9DHQ - chains A and B of the 8 polymer chains in the assembly; structure by electron microscopy, 4.78 A resolution (low resolution: residue-level contacts below are approximate; hydrogen-bond / salt-bridge calls are withheld).

# Chain A (and B)
Name: Isoform Flip of Glutamate receptor 2
From: Rattus norvegicus
Notes: chain B of this document is another copy of the same molecule, construct and numbering; everything in this record applies to it too
UniProtKB: P19491 (GRIA2_RAT), isoform P19491-2; residues 391-820 here correspond to UniProt positions 412-841 (UniProt number = residue number + 21)
Chain sequence (430 residues; each row starts with the number of its first residue):
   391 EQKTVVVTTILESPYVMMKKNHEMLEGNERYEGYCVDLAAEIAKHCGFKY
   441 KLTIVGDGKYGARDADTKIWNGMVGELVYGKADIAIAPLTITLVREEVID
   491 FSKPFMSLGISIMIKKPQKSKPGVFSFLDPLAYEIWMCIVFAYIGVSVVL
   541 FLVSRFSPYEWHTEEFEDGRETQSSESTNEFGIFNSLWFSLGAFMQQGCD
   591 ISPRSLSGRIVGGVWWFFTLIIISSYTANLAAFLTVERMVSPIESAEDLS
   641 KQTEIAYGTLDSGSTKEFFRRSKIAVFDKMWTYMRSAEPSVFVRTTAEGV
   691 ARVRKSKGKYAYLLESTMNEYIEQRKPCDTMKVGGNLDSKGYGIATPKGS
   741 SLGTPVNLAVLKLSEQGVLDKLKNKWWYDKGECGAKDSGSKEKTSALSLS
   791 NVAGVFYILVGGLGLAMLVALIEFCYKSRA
Disordered / not traced: 550-564, 776-784 (chain B: 550-564, 820)
Sequence notes: conflict Gln392 (Asn413 in P19491)
UniProt features mapped onto this chain:
  - binding site (L-glutamate): Pro478, Thr480, Arg485, Ser654, Thr655, Glu705
  - site: Arg453 (Interaction with the cone snail toxin Con-ikot-ikot), Ile633 (Crucial to convey clamshell closure to channel opening), Arg660 (Interaction with the cone snail toxin Con-ikot-ikot), Lys752 (Interaction with the cone snail toxin Con-ikot-ikot)
  - modified residue (Phosphoserine): Ser662, Ser696
  - lipidation (S-palmitoyl cysteine): Cys589, Cys815
Disulfide bonds: Cys718-Cys773

# How chain A and chain B interact
Residue-residue contacts (51):
  Asp519(A) - Lys783(B)
  Asp519(A) - Ala786(B)
  Pro520(A) - Ala786(B)
  Ala522(A) - Leu787(B)
  Ile525(A) - Ser788(B)
  Ile525(A) - Leu789(B)
  Cys528(A) - Leu789(B)
  Cys528(A) - Phe796(B)
  Ala532(A) - Leu799(B)
  Val543(A) - Ala810(B)
  Phe546(A) - Ala810(B)
  Phe546(A) - Phe814(B)
  Ser547(A) - Phe814(B)
  Gln586(A) - Gln587(B)
  Arg594(A) - Asp590(B)
  Ser595(A) - Glu813(B)
  Leu596(A) - Phe574(B)
  Leu596(A) - Val809(B)
  Leu596(A) - Glu813(B)
  Ser597(A) - Ala806(B)
  Ser597(A) - Val809(B)
  Ser597(A) - Ala810(B)
  Ser597(A) - Glu813(B)
  Arg599(A) - Phe574(B)
  Arg599(A) - Asn575(B)
  Arg599(A) - Trp578(B)
  Ile600(A) - Ala806(B)
  Val601(A) - Leu803(B)
  Gly603(A) - Trp578(B)
  Gly603(A) - Leu581(B)
  Trp605(A) - Leu799(B)
  Trp606(A) - Trp578(B)
  Trp606(A) - Leu581(B)
  Trp606(A) - Met585(B)
  Trp606(A) - Gln587(B)
  Phe607(A) - Met585(B)
  Phe608(A) - Val795(B)
  Phe608(A) - Phe796(B)
  Phe608(A) - Leu799(B)
  Leu610(A) - Gln586(B)
  Ile611(A) - Val795(B)
  Ile612(A) - Val792(B)
  Ser614(A) - Thr617(B)
  Thr617(A) - Thr617(B)
  Ala618(A) - Leu620(B)
  Asn619(A) - Leu624(B)
  Asn619(A) - Ala786(B)
  Asn619(A) - Leu787(B)
  Phe623(A) - Lys783(B)
  Phe623(A) - Thr784(B)
  Val626(A) - Lys781(B)
Also at the interface, not in a pair above, chain A (46 interface residues in all): Leu521, Glu524, Ile529, Gly535, Val536, Val539, Leu542, Gly588, Pro593, Gly602, Val604, Ser615, Ala622, Thr625, Ser676
Also at the interface, not in a pair above, chain B (37 interface residues in all): Phe517, Gly582, Ile613, Tyr616, Thr625, Asp769, Ile798, Gly802, Met807

# Overview
46 residues of chain A and 37 residues of chain B are in contact. From UniProt: 6 L-glutamate-binding residues
on chain A.
Both chains are Isoform Flip of Glutamate receptor 2 (Rattus norvegicus). Entry 9DHQ (Resting state 2 of the
GluA2-gamma2 complex) was determined by electron microscopy, deposited together with 9DHP, 9DHR, 9DHS, 9DHT,
9MRK, 9MRL, 9MRM and 9MRN.
